8QXO - chains A and B of the 4 polymer chains in the assembly; structure by electron microscopy, 3.43 A resolution.

Chain A (and B):
Name: Deoxynucleoside triphosphate triphosphohydrolase SAMHD1
Organism: Homo sapiens
Notes: chain B of this document is another copy of the same molecule, construct and numbering; everything in this record applies to it too
UniProtKB: Q9Y3Z3 (SAMH1_HUMAN); numbering as in UniProt (aligned over 1-626)
Amino-acid sequence (626 residues; row label = number of the first residue in the row):
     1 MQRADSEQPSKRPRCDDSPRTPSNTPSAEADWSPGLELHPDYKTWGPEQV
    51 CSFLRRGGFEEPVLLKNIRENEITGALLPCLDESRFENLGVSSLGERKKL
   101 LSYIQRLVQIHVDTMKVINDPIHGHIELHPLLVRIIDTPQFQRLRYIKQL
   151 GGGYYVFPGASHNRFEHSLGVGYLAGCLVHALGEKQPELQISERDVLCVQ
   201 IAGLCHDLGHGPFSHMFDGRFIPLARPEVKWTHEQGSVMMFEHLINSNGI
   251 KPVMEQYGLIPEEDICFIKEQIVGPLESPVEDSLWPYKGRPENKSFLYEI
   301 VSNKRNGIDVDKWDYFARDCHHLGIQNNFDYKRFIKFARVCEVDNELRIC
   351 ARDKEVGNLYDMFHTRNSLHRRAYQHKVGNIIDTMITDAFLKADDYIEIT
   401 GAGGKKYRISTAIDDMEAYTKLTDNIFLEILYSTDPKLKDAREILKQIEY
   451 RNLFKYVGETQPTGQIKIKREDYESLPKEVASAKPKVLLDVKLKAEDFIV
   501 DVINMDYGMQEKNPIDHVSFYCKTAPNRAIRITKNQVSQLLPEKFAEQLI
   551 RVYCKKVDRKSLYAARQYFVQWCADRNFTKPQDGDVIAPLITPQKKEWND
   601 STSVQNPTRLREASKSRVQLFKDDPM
Disordered / not traced: 1-113, 277-283, 507-546, 578-626 (chain B: 1-113, 277-283, 578-626)
Curated features (UniProtKB/Swiss-Prot):
  - active site: H233
  - binding site (GTP): K116, V117, D137, Q142, R145, R451, K455, K523
  - binding site (dATP): N119, Q149, V156, R164, H210, H215, K312, Y315, D319, R333, R352, K354, N358, R366, Q375, H376, K377, K523
  - binding site (dCTP): N119, Q149, V156, R164, H210, H215, K312, Y315, D319, R333, R352, K354, R366, R372, Q375, H376, K377, K523
  - binding site (dGTP): N119, Q149, L150, V156, R164, K312, Y315, D319, R333, R352, K354, N358, R366, Y374, Q375, H376, K377, K523
  - binding site (dTTP): N119, Q149, V156, R164, H210, H215, K312, Y315, D319, R333, R352, K354, Q375, H376, K377, K523
  - binding site (Mn(2+)): H167, H206, D207, D311
  - modified residue: M1 (N-acetylmethionine), S18 (Phosphoserine), T21 (Phosphothreonine), T25 (Phosphothreonine), S33 (Phosphoserine), S93 (Phosphoserine), T592 (Microbial infection: Phosphothreonine)
  - cross-link (Glycyl lysine isopeptide (Lys-Gly)): K467 (interchain with G-Cter in SUMO2), K469 (interchain with G-Cter in SUMO2), K492 (interchain with G-Cter in SUMO2), K622 (interchain with G-Cter in SUMO2)
Ion coordination: Fe ion: H167, H206, D207, D311
Residues lining bound ligands:
  - 2'-deoxyadenosine 5'-triphosphate (DTP): K116, V117, I118, N119, H125
  - GTP (guanosine-5'-triphosphate): Y155, V156, P158, V378, R451, L453
  - GTP: K116, V117, I118, V133, I136, D137, Q142, R145, F165
From the paper describing this entry:
  - conformationally variable residues (order/disorder transition): Y507 to F545
  - catalytic residues: H215
  - mutagenesis - R164A, H215A: abolished catalytic activity
  - mutagenesis - R366A (300-fold), Q375A (15 to 20-fold), Q375N (15 to 20-fold): decreased catalytic activity

How chain A and chain B interact:
Pairs across the interface (51):
  I118(A) with P158(B), hydrophobic
  N119(A) with P158(B); L323(B)
  P121(A) with H322(B); L323(B); G324(B)
  D137(A) with R451(B)
  T138(A) with E449(B)
  P139(A) with E449(B)
  Q142(A) with E449(B)
  R145(A) with Y154(B), hydrogen bond (side chain-backbone); Y155(B)
  Y146(A) with Y155(B), hydrogen bond; F427(B)
  Y154(A) with R145(B), hydrogen bond (backbone-side chain); N163(B), hydrogen bond; E166(B), hydrogen bond
  Y155(A) with R145(B); Y146(B), hydrogen bond
  F157(A) with N119(B)
  P158(A) with I118(B), hydrophobic; N119(B); E166(B)
  G159(A) with P121(B)
  S161(A) with S161(B), hydrogen bond; H162(B)
  N163(A) with Y154(B), hydrogen bond
  E166(A) with Y154(B); P158(B)
  N248(A) with Y450(B), hydrogen bond
  H321(A) with H321(B), hydrogen bond
  H322(A) with P121(B); H322(B)
  L323(A) with N119(B); P121(B)
  G324(A) with P121(B)
  T400(A) with T434(B)
  T420(A) with Y432(B), hydrogen bond (backbone-side chain)
  K421(A) with Y432(B)
  T423(A) with L428(B)
  N425(A) with N425(B); L428(B)
  F427(A) with Y146(B)
  L428(A) with Y146(B), hydrophobic
  Y432(A) with T420(B); K421(B)
  T434(A) with T400(B)
  E449(A) with P139(B); Q142(B)
  Y450(A) with P139(B), hydrophobic
  R451(A) with D137(B)
Interface residues without a listed pair, chain A (36 interface residues in all): H162, F165
Interface residues without a listed pair, chain B (34 interface residues in all): T138, G159, N248, T423

Summary:
The interface between chain A and chain B involves 36 residues on one side and 34 on the other; the contacts
include 11 hydrogen bonds. Polar contacts include R145(A)-Y154(B), Y146(A)-Y155(B) and Y154(A)-N163(B). From
the paper: the catalytic residue H215(A); R366A, Q375A and Q375N of chain A reduce catalytic activity; 5
substitutions were tested in all.
Both chains are Deoxynucleoside triphosphate triphosphohydrolase SAMHD1 (Homo sapiens). Entry 8QXO (Cryo-EM
structure of tetrameric human SAMHD1 State V - Depleted relaxed) was determined by electron microscopy (same
publication as 8QXJ, 8QXK, 8QXL, 8QXM and 8QXN).
